PDB entry 7WT8 | electron microscopy, 3.60 A resolution | chains C and D of the 7 polymer chains in the assembly

== Chain C ==
Name: Spike glycoprotein
Organism: Severe acute respiratory syndrome coronavirus 2
Reference sequence: P0DTC2 (SPIKE_SARS2); aligned to UniProt positions 1-1270 over residues 1-1268 (the alignment contains insertions or deletions, so no single offset holds)
Sequence (1270 residues; numbered 1 to 1268 plus 4 insertion-coded residues; 2 numbers in that range are skipped by the numbering (no residue carries them; nothing is unmodelled there); the number before each row is that of its first residue; a row labelled like 248A-248D holds insertion residues (248A, then the next letters in order)):
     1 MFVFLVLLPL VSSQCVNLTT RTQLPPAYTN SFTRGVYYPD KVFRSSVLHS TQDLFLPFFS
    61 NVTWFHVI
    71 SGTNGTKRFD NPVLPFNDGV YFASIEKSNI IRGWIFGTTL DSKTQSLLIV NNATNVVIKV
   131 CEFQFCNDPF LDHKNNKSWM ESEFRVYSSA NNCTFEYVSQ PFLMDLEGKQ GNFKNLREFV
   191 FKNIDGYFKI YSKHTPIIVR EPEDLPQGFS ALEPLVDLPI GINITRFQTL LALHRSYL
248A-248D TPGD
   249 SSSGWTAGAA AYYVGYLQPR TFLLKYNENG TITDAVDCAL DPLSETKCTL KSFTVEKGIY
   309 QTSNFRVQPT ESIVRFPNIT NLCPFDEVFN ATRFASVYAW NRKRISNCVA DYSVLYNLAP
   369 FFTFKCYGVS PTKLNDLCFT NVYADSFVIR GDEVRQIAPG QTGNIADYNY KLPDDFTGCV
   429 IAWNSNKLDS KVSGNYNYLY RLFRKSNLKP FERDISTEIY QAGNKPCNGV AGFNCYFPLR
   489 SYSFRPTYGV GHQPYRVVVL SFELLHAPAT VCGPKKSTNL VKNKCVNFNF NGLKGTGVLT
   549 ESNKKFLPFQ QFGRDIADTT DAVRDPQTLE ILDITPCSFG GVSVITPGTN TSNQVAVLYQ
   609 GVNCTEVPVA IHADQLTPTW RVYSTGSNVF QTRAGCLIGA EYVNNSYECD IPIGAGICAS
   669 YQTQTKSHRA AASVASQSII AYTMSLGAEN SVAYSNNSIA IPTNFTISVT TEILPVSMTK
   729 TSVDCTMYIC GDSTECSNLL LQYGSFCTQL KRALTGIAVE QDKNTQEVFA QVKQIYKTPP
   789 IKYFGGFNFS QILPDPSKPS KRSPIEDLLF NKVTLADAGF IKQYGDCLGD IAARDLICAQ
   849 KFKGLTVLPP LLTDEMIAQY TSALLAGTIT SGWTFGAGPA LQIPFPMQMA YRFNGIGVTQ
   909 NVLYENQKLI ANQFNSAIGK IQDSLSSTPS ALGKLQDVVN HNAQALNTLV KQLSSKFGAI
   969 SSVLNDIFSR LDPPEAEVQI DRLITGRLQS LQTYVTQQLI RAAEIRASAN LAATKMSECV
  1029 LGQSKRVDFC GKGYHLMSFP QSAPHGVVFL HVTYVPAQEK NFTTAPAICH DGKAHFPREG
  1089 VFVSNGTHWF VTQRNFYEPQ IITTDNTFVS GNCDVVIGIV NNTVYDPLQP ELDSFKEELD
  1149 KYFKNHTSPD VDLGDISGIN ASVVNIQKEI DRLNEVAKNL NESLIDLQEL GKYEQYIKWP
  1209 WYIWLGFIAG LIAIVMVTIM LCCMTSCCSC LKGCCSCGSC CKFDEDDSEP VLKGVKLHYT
Unresolved in the structure: 1-13, 71-76, 243-248, 248A-248D, 672-683, 824-843, 1158-1268
Disulfide bonds: Cys15-Cys136, Cys131-Cys163, Cys286-Cys296, Cys331-Cys356, Cys374-Cys427, Cys386-Cys520, Cys475-Cys483, Cys612-Cys644, Cys657-Cys666, Cys733-Cys755, Cys738-Cys744, Cys1027-Cys1038, Cys1077-Cys1121
Covalent attachments: N-acetylglucosamine (NAG) linked to Asn17, Asn61, Asn122, Asn162, Asn277, Asn326, Asn338, Asn598, Asn611, Asn652, Asn704, Asn712, Asn796, Asn1069, Asn1093, Asn1129
Differences from the reference sequence: variant Val67 (Ala in P0DTC2), Ile95 (Thr in P0DTC2), Asp142 (Gly in P0DTC2), Ile208 (Leu212 in P0DTC2), Asp334 (Gly339 in P0DTC2), Leu366 (Ser371 in P0DTC2), Pro368 (Ser373 in P0DTC2), Phe370 (Ser375 in P0DTC2), Asn412 (Lys417 in P0DTC2), Lys435 (Asn440 in P0DTC2), Ser441 (Gly446 in P0DTC2), Asn472 (Ser477 in P0DTC2), Lys473 (Thr478 in P0DTC2), Ala479 (Glu484 in P0DTC2), Arg488 (Gln493 in P0DTC2), Ser491 (Gly496 in P0DTC2), Arg493 (Gln498 in P0DTC2), Tyr496 (Asn501 in P0DTC2), His500 (Tyr505 in P0DTC2), Lys542 (Thr547 in P0DTC2), Gly609 (Asp614 in P0DTC2), Tyr650 (His655 in P0DTC2), Lys674 (Asn679 in P0DTC2), His676 (Pro681 in P0DTC2), Ala678 (Arg683 in P0DTC2), Ala680 (Arg685 in P0DTC2), Lys759 (Asn764 in P0DTC2), Tyr791 (Asp796 in P0DTC2), Lys851 (Asn856 in P0DTC2), His949 (Gln954 in P0DTC2), Lys964 (Asn969 in P0DTC2), Phe976 (Leu981 in P0DTC2); insertion (211-213); engineered mutation Pro812 (Phe817 in P0DTC2), Pro887 (Ala892 in P0DTC2), Pro894 (Ala899 in P0DTC2), Pro937 (Ala942 in P0DTC2), Pro981 (Lys986 in P0DTC2), Pro982 (Val987 in P0DTC2)
Ligand contacts: N-acetylglucosamine (NAG; 2-acetamido-2-deoxy-beta-D-glucopyranose): Lys552, Lys553, Leu555, Gln558

== Chain D ==
Name: light chain of Fab 9A8
Organism: Homo sapiens
Notes: antibody fragment or engineered binder
Sequence (107 residues; each row starts with the number of its first residue):
     1 DIQMTQSPSS LSASVGDRVT ITCQASQDIN IYLNWYQQKP GKAPKLLIYD ASNLETGVPS
    61 RFSGSGSGTD FTFTINSLQP EDIATYYCQQ YDNLPRTFGQ GTKVEIK
Disulfide bonds: Cys23-Cys88

== Chain C / chain D interface ==
Contacting residue pairs (6):
  Asp400(C) - Asn93(D)
  Arg403(C) - Leu94(D)
  Thr495(C) - Ser67(D)
  Tyr496(C) - Asn30(D)
  Tyr496(C) - Ile31(D)
  His500(C) - Asn30(D)
Also at the interface, not in a pair above, chain D (7 interface residues in all): Tyr32, Asp92

== In short ==
5 residues of chain C and 7 residues of chain D are in contact. Bound to chain C: N-acetylglucosamine.
N-acetylglucosamine is covalently linked to Asn17(C), Asn61(C), Asn122(C), Asn162(C), Asn277(C) and Asn326(C)
and 10 more.
Here chain C is Spike glycoprotein (Severe acute respiratory syndrome coronavirus 2) and chain D is light
chain of Fab 9A8 (Homo sapiens). Entry 7WT8 (SARS-CoV-2 Omicron variant spike in complex with Fab 9A8 (State
2)) was determined by electron microscopy, deposited together with 7WT7 and 7WT9.
